Entry 6Y2R (X-ray diffraction, 3.89 A resolution); this record covers chains A and B.

== Chain A (and B) ==
Molecule: mRNA endoribonuclease toxin LS
Organism: Escherichia coli (strain K12)
Notes: EC 3.1.-.-; chain B of this document is another copy of the same molecule, construct and numbering; everything in this record applies to it too
UniProt: P52129 (RNLA_ECOLI); residue numbers follow UniProt; this construct covers 2-357
Chain sequence (373 residues; row label = number of the first residue in the row; numbers below 1 keep their minus sign (Met-15 is residue -15)):
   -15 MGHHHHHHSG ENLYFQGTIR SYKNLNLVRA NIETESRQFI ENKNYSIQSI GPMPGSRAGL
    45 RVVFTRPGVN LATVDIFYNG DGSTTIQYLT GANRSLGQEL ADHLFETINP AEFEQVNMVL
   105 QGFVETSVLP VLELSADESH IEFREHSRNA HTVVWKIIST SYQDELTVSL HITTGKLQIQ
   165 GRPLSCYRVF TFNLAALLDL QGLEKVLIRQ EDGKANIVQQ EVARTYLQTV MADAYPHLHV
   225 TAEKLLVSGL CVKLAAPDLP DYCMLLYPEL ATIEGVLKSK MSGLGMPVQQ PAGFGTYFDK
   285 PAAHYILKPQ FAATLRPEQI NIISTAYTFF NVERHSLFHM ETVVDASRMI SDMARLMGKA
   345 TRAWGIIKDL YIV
Not modelled in the structure: -15 to 2, 326-334, 357 (chain B: -15 to 2, 326-335, 357)
Differences from the reference sequence: initiating methionine (-15); expression tag (-14 to 1); engineered mutation Ala255 (Arg in P52129)
Curated features (UniProtKB/Swiss-Prot):
  - mutagenesis: Glu188 to Asp196 (In rnlA5; strongly reduces RNase LS activity), Val327 to Val357 (No longer interacts with T4 phage antitoxin Dmd)
Reported in the primary citation:
  - catalytic residues: Arg318, His323 (by similarity / conservation)
  - catalytic residues: Glu258
  - mutagenesis - D245R, E258A, R318A, H323A: abolished catalytic activity
  - mutagenesis - D245R, E258A, R318A, H323A: increased growth
  - mutagenesis - H323A: decreased stability
  - mutagenesis - V206R: unchanged catalytic activity
  - mutagenesis - V206R: unchanged growth
  - mutagenesis - V206R: decreased stability (proposed by the authors, not directly observed)
  - mutagenesis - E258A, R318A, H323A: decreased growth

== How chain A and chain B interact ==
Pairs across the interface (30):
  Lys198(A) with Ile201(B)
  Ile201(A) with Lys198(B)
  Gln203(A) with Lys237(B); Leu238(B), hydrogen bond (backbone-backbone); Ala240(B), hydrogen bond (side chain-backbone); Tyr246(B)
  Glu205(A) with Met337(B)
  Val206(A) with Lys237(B); Leu238(B), hydrophobic; Met337(B), hydrophobic
  Thr209(A) with Tyr210(B); Met341(B)
  Tyr210(A) with Val206(B); Thr209(B); Tyr210(B), hydrogen bond (side chain-backbone)
  Thr213(A) with Tyr210(B)
  Lys237(A) with Gln203(B); Val206(B)
  Leu238(A) with Ile201(B); Val202(B); Gln203(B), hydrogen bond (backbone-backbone); Val206(B), hydrophobic; Leu238(B), hydrophobic
  Ala240(A) with Gln203(B), hydrogen bond (backbone-side chain)
  Tyr246(A) with Gln203(B), hydrogen bond
  Met337(A) with Gln203(B); Glu205(B)
  Ala338(A) with Glu205(B)
  Met341(A) with Val206(B), hydrophobic; Thr209(B)
Interface residues without a listed pair, chain A (21 interface residues in all): Val202, Ala207, Val214, Leu234, Pro241, Thr345
Interface residues without a listed pair, chain B (20 interface residues in all): Ala207, Thr213, Ala239, Pro241, Ala338, Thr345

== In short ==
21 residues of chain A face 20 of chain B across their interface, with 6 hydrogen bonds. Among the polar pairs
are Gln203(A)-Ala240(B), Tyr210(A)-Tyr210(B) and Tyr246(A)-Gln203(B). From the paper: catalytic residues
Arg318(A), His323(A) and Glu258(A); D245R, E258A and R318A of chain A, among others, abolish catalytic
activity; 5 substitutions were tested in all.
Both chains are mRNA endoribonuclease toxin LS (Escherichia coli (strain K12)). Entry 6Y2R (Escherichia coli
R255A RnlA endoribonuclease (single alanine mutant of RnlA)) was determined by X-ray diffraction, deposited
together with 6Y2Q and 6Y2P.
